Entry 7FDC (electron microscopy, 6.60 A resolution (low resolution: residue-level contacts below are approximate; hydrogen-bond / salt-bridge calls are withheld)); this record covers chains A and B of the 31 polymer chains in the assembly.

# Chain A
Protein: Yeast Vacuolar ATPase A subunit
Source organism: Saccharomyces cerevisiae S288C
Notes: EC 7.1.2.2
Chain sequence (617 residues; row label = number of the first residue in the row; numbering starts at 0):
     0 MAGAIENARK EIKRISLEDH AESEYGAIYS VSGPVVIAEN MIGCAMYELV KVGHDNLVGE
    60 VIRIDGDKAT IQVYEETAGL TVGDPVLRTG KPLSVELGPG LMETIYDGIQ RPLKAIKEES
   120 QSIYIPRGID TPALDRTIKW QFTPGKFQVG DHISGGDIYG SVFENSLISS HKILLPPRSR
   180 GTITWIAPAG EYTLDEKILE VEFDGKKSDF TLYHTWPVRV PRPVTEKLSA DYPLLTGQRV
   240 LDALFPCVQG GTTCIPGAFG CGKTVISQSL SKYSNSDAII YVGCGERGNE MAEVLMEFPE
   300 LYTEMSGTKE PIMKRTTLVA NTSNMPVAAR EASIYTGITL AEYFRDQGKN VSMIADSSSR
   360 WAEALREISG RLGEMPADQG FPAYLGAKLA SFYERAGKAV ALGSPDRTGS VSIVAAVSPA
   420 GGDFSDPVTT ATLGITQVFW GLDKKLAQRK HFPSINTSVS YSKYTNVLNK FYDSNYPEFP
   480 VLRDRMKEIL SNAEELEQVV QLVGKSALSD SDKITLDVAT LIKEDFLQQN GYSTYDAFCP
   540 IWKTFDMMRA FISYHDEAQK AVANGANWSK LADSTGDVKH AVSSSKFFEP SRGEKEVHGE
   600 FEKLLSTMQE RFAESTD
Not modelled in the structure: 0-22

# Chain B
Protein: V-type proton ATPase subunit B
Source organism: Saccharomyces cerevisiae S288C
UniProtKB: P16140 (VATB_YEAST); residues 1-517 here = UniProt positions 1-517
Chain sequence (517 residues; numbered 1 to 517; the number before each row is that of its first residue):
     1 MVLSDKELFA INKKAVEQGF NVKPRLNYNT VSGVNGPLVI LEKVKFPRYN EIVNLTLPDG
    61 TVRQGQVLEI RGDRAIVQVF EGTSGIDVKK TTVEFTGESL RIPVSEDMLG RIFDGSGRPI
   121 DNGPKVFAED YLDINGSPIN PYARIYPEEM ISTGVSAIDT MNSIARGQKI PIFSASGLPH
   181 NEIAAQICRQ AGLVRPTKDV HDGHEENFSI VFAAMGVNLE TARFFKQDFE ENGSLERTSL
   241 FLNLANDPTI ERIITPRLAL TTAEYLAYQT ERHVLTILTD MSSYADALRE VSAAREEVPG
   301 RRGYPGYMYT DLSTIYERAG RVEGRNGSIT QIPILTMPND DITHPIPDLT GYITEGQIFV
   361 DRQLHNKGIY PPINVLPSLS RLMKSAIGEG MTRKDHGDVS NQLYAKYAIG KDAAAMKAVV
   421 GEEALSIEDK LSLEFLEKFE KTFITQGAYE DRTVFESLDQ AWSLLRIYPK EMLNRISPKI
   481 LDEFYDRARD DADEDEEDPD TRSSGKKKDA SQEESLI
Not modelled in the structure: 1-8, 196-206, 488-517
Swiss-Prot annotation at these positions:
  - binding site (ATP): Arg381
  - modified residue (Phosphoserine): Ser4, Ser137, Ser503, Ser504, Ser511, Ser515
  - cross-link (Glycyl lysine isopeptide (Lys-Gly)): Lys14 (interchain with G-Cter in ubiquitin), Lys508 (interchain with G-Cter in ubiquitin)

# Chain A / chain B interface
Residue-residue contacts - 91 pairs, chain A then chain B:
  Tyr28(A) with Arg71(B); Gly72(B)
  Ser29(A) with Ile70(B); Arg71(B)
  Val30(A) with Tyr49(B); Glu69(B); Ile70(B)
  Ser31(A) with Glu69(B)
  Gly32(A) with Tyr49(B); Glu69(B)
  Thr76(A) with Asn50(B)
  Ala77(A) with Tyr49(B); Asn50(B)
  Gly78(A) with Arg48(B); Tyr49(B)
  Leu79(A) with Arg48(B); Tyr49(B)
  Thr80(A) with Phe46(B); Pro47(B); Arg48(B)
  Val81(A) with Pro47(B)
  Ile104(A) with Tyr142(B)
  Leu112(A) with Asn140(B)
  Lys113(A) with Tyr142(B)
  Lys116(A) with Asn140(B); Tyr142(B); Glu323(B)
  Ile122(A) with Pro138(B); Ile139(B); Asn140(B); Arg325(B)
  Tyr123(A) with Ser137(B); Pro138(B); Ile139(B); Glu264(B)
  Ile124(A) with Pro138(B)
  Phe258(A) with Arg381(B)
  Arg286(A) with Lys169(B); Gly351(B); Tyr352(B); Ile353(B); Thr354(B); Glu355(B); Arg381(B)
  Gly287(A) with Arg144(B)
  Asn288(A) with Arg144(B); Gly167(B); Lys169(B); Glu355(B)
  Met290(A) with Pro141(B); Arg144(B)
  Ala291(A) with Arg144(B)
  Glu292(A) with Tyr146(B); Leu382(B)
  Met295(A) with Arg144(B); Ile145(B); Tyr146(B)
  Ser322(A) with Tyr309(B); Ser313(B)
  Asn323(A) with Ser313(B); Thr314(B); Glu317(B)
  Met324(A) with Pro138(B)
  Arg329(A) with Tyr309(B)
  Arg359(A) with Tyr309(B); Tyr352(B)
  Glu362(A) with Gly306(B); Tyr309(B)
  Glu366(A) with Gly306(B); Tyr307(B); Tyr309(B); Thr310(B)
  Arg370(A) with Tyr307(B)
  Pro418(A) with Tyr352(B)
  Ala419(A) with Asp348(B); Tyr352(B)
  Ala446(A) with Tyr404(B)
  Gln447(A) with Leu376(B); Tyr404(B); Ala408(B)
  Arg448(A) with Ala405(B); Arg475(B)
  Lys449(A) with Tyr404(B); Arg475(B)
  His450(A) with Arg475(B)
  Gln500(A) with Met416(B); Ala424(B)
  Leu501(A) with Glu423(B)
  Gly503(A) with Ala424(B)
  Glu523(A) with Asn474(B)
  Gln527(A) with Arg475(B)
Other interface residues (no listed pair), chain A (55 interface residues in all): Glu75, Ile115, Glu289, Leu294, Glu296, Arg365, Pro375, Gln378, Val502
Other interface residues (no listed pair), chain B (55 interface residues in all): Asn135, Pro147, Val298, Gly300, Arg301, Ser385, Asn401, Val420

# Overview
The chain A/chain B interface involves 55 residues from each chain. Curated annotation (UniProt) lists
ATP-binding residue Arg381(B) on chain B.
Chain A is Yeast Vacuolar ATPase A subunit and chain B is V-type proton ATPase subunit B, both from
Saccharomyces cerevisiae S288C; the structure, CryoEM Structures of Reconstituted V-ATPase, state3, was
determined by electron microscopy.
